Entry 4JSO (X-ray diffraction, 2.07 A resolution); this record covers chain A.

Chain A:
Molecule: Oligopeptide ABC transporter, periplasmic oligopeptide-binding protein
Organism: Thermotoga maritima
Reference sequence: Q9WXN8 (Q9WXN8_THEMA); residues 1-582 here correspond to UniProt positions 24-605 (UniProt number = residue number + 23)
Sequence (582 residues; each row starts with the number of its first residue):
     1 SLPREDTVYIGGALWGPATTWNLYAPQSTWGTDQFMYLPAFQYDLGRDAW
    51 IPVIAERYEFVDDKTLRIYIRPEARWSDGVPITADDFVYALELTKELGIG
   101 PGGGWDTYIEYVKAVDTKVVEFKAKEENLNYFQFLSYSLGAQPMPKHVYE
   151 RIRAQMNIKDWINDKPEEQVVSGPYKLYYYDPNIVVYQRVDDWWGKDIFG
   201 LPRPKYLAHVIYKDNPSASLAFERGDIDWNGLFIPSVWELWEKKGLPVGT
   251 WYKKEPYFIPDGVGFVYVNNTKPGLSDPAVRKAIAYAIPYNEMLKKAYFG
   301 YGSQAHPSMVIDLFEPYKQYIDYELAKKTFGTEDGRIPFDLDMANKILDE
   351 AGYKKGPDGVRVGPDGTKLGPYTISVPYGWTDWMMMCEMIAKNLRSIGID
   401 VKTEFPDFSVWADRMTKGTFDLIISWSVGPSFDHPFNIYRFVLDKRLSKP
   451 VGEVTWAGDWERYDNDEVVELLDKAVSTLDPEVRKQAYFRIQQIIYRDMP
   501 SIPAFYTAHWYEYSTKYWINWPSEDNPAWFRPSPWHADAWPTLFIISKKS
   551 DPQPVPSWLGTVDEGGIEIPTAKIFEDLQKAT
Ion coordination: Ca2+: Asp33, Tyr37, Gln142
Reported in the primary citation:
  - Ca2+ coordination: Asp33, Tyr37, Gln142
  - binding site for beta-D-glucopyranose: Asp33, Gln34
  - Ca2+ coordination through a water molecule: Gln34
  - conformationally variable residues (side-chain flip): Gln142

Summary:
The Ca2+ site is built by Asp33, Tyr37 and Gln142. From the paper: a binding site for beta-D-glucopyranose at
Asp33 and Gln34; Ca2+ coordination by Asp33, Tyr37 and Gln142.
Chain A is Oligopeptide ABC transporter, periplasmic oligopeptide-binding protein (Thermotoga maritima); the
structure, The X-ray crystal structure of a thermophilic cellobiose binding protein bound with
laminaripentaose, was determined by X-ray diffraction.
